PDB entry 8JCJ | X-ray diffraction, 1.70 A resolution | chain A

[Chain A]
Molecule: 3C-like proteinase nsp5
Source organism: Severe acute respiratory syndrome coronavirus 2
Notes: EC 3.4.22.69
UniProtKB: P0DTC1 (R1A_SARS2); residues 1-306 here correspond to UniProt positions 3264-3569 (UniProt number = residue number + 3263)
Chain sequence (306 residues; row label = number of the first residue in the row):
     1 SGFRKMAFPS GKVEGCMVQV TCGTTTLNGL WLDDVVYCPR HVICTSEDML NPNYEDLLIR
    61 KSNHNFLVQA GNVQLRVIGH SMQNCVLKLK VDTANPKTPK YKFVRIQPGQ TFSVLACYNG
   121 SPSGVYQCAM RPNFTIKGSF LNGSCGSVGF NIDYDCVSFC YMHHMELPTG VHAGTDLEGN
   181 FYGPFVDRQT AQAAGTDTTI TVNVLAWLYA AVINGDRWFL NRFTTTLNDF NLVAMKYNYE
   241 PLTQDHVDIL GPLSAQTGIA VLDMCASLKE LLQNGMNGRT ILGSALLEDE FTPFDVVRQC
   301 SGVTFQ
Disordered / not traced: 303-306
Covalent attachments: p-Bromophenacyl bromide (PBP) linked to Cys145
Residues lining bound ligands:
  - hydrosulfuric acid / p-Bromophenacyl bromide: Leu27, Pro39, His41, Ser144, His164, Met165, Val186, Asp187, Arg188
  - p-Bromophenacyl bromide (PBP): Leu27, Pro39, His41, His164, Met165, Val186, Asp187, Arg188

[Overview]
Chain A binds hydrosulfuric acid / p-Bromophenacyl bromide. P-Bromophenacyl bromide is covalently linked to
Cys145.
Chain A is 3C-like proteinase nsp5 (Severe acute respiratory syndrome coronavirus 2); the structure, The
crystal structure of SARS-CoV-2 main protease in complex with Compound 18, was determined by X-ray diffraction
(same publication as 8JCK, 8JCL, 8JCM, 8JCN and 8JCO).
